5AIE - chains A and B; structure by X-ray diffraction, 2.80 A resolution.

# Chain A
Molecule: General negative regulator of transcription subunit 4
Source organism: Saccharomyces cerevisiae
Notes: fragment: ring domain, residues 30-83
UniProtKB: P34909 (NOT4_YEAST); residues 30-83 here = UniProt positions 30-83
Amino-acid sequence (57 residues; row label = number of the first residue in the row):
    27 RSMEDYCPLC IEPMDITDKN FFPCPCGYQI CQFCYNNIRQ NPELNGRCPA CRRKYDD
Disordered / not traced: 27-28, 83
Construct notes: expression tag (27-29)
Metal / ion sites: Zn2+ site 1: Cys33, Cys36, Cys60; Zn2+ site 2: Cys50, Cys52, Cys74, Cys77
Curated features (UniProtKB/Swiss-Prot):
  - zinc finger: Cys33 to Arg78 (RING-type)

# Chain B
Molecule: Ubiquitin-conjugating enzyme E2 4
Source organism: Saccharomyces cerevisiae
Notes: EC 6.3.2.19
UniProtKB: P15731 (UBC4_YEAST); numbering as in UniProt (aligned over 1-148)
Amino-acid sequence (158 residues; numbered -9 to 148; the number before each row is that of its first residue; numbers below 1 keep their minus sign (Thr-9 is residue -9)):
    -9 TGSTGSTETG MSSSKRIAKE LSDLERDPPT SCSAGPVGDD LYHWQASIMG PADSPYAGGV
    51 FFLSIHFPTD YPFKPPKISF TTKIYHPNIN ANGNICLDIL KDQWSPALTL SKVLLSICSL
   111 LTDANPDDPL VPEIAHIYKT DRPKYEATAR EWTKKYAV
Disordered / not traced: -9 to -2
Construct notes: expression tag (-9 to 0)
Curated features (UniProtKB/Swiss-Prot):
  - active site: Cys86 (Glycyl thioester intermediate)
  - modified residue: Ser12 (Phosphoserine)
  - cross-link: Lys91 (Glycyl lysine isopeptide (Lys-Gly) (interchain with G-Cter in ubiquitin))
From the paper describing this entry:
  - contacts within the chain: Asp60-Lys64 (salt bridge), Pro62-Phe63 (hydrophobic contact), Phe63-Pro96 (hydrophobic contact)

# Interface between chain A and chain B
Pairs across the interface (21):
  Pro34(A) - Arg6(B)  hydrogen bond (backbone-side chain)
  Leu35(A) - Arg6(B)
  Leu35(A) - Pro62(B)
  Leu35(A) - Phe63(B)  hydrophobic
  Leu35(A) - Pro96(B)
  Cys36(A) - Ser2(B)
  Cys36(A) - Lys5(B)
  Ile37(A) - Lys5(B)
  Ile37(A) - Arg6(B)
  Ile37(A) - Lys9(B)
  Glu38(A) - Lys5(B)  salt bridge
  Tyr54(A) - Ala97(B)
  Cys60(A) - Phe63(B)  hydrophobic
  Asn63(A) - Phe63(B)
  Glu69(A) - Lys64(B)  salt bridge
  Leu70(A) - Phe63(B)
  Pro75(A) - Ser95(B)  hydrogen bond (backbone-side chain)
  Pro75(A) - Pro96(B)
  Pro75(A) - Ala97(B)
  Arg78(A) - Gln93(B)  hydrogen bond
  Arg78(A) - Trp94(B)
Interface residues without a listed pair, chain A (15 interface residues in all): Met29, Asn71, Ala76
Interface residues without a listed pair, chain B (13 interface residues in all): Asp92
Interface features reported in the paper:
  - pairs named by the authors: Leu35(A)-Phe63(B) (hydrophobic contact), Ile37(A)-Lys5(B) (hydrophobic contact), Ile37(A)-Lys9(B) (hydrophobic contact), Glu38(A)-Lys5(B) (salt bridge), Cys60(A)-Phe63(B) (hydrophobic contact), Asn63(A)-Phe63(B) (hydrophobic contact), Glu69(A)-Lys64(B) (salt bridge), Leu70(A)-Phe63(B) (hydrophobic contact), Arg78(A)-Gln93(B) (hydrogen bond)
  - interface residues, chain B: Phe63(B)

# Summary
The interface between chain A and chain B involves 15 residues on one side and 13 on the other; the contacts
include 3 hydrogen bonds and 2 salt bridges. Among the polar pairs are Glu38(A)-Lys5(B), Glu69(A)-Lys64(B) and
Pro34(A)-Arg6(B). The authors report hydrophobic contacts between Leu35(A) and Phe63(B), Ile37(A) and Lys5(B)
and Ile37(A) and Lys9(B) among others; salt bridges between Glu38(A) and Lys5(B) and Glu69(A) and Lys64(B); a
hydrogen bond between Arg78(A) and Gln93(B). From the paper: the interface residue Phe63(B); contacts within
the chain involving Asp60(B), Lys64(B) and Pro62(B) among others.
Chain A is General negative regulator of transcription subunit 4 and chain B is Ubiquitin-conjugating enzyme
E2 4, both from Saccharomyces cerevisiae; the structure, Not4 ring domain in complex with Ubc4, was determined
by X-ray diffraction (same publication as 5AJD).
